Entry 3QZS (X-ray diffraction, 1.80 A resolution); this record covers chains A and C.

== Chain A ==
Molecule: Nucleosome-remodeling factor subunit BPTF
From: Homo sapiens
UniProt: Q12830 (BPTF_HUMAN); residues 65-174 here correspond to UniProt positions 2924-3033 (UniProt number = residue number + 2859)
Amino-acid sequence (115 residues; row label = number of the first residue in the row):
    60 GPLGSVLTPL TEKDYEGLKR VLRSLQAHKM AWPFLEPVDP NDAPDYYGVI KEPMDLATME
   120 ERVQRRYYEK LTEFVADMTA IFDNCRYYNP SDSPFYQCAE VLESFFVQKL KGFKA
Unresolved in the structure: 60-63
Differences from the reference sequence: expression tag (60-64); engineered mutation Ala139 (Lys2998 in Q12830)
From the paper describing this entry:
  - mutagenesis - F154A: unchanged binding to H3K4me3-modified nucleosome

== Chain C ==
Molecule: Histone H4
UniProt: P62805 (H4_HUMAN); residues 12-21 here correspond to UniProt positions 13-22 (UniProt number = residue number + 1)
Amino-acid sequence (10 residues; numbered 12 to 21; the number before each row is that of its first residue):
    12 KGGAKRHRKV
Unresolved in the structure: 12-13
Modified / non-standard residues: Lys16 (n(6)-acetyllysine; ALY)
Curated features (UniProtKB/Swiss-Prot):
  - DNA-binding region: Lys16 to Lys20
  - modified residue: Lys12 (N6-(2-hydroxyisobutyryl)lysine), Lys16 (N6-(2-hydroxyisobutyryl)lysine), Lys20 (N6,N6,N6-trimethyllysine)
  - cross-link (Glycyl lysine isopeptide (Lys-Gly)): Lys12 (interchain with G-Cter in SUMO2), Lys20 (interchain with G-Cter in SUMO2)

== Interface between chain A and chain C ==
Contacting residue pairs (21):
  Pro92(A) - Lys16(C)
  Phe93(A) - Lys16(C)
  Val97(A) - Lys16(C)
  Asp101(A) - Lys16(C)
  Ala102(A) - Lys16(C)
  Val108(A) - His18(C)
  Cys144(A) - Lys16(C)
  Arg145(A) - Arg19(C)  hydrogen bond (backbone-side chain)
  Tyr146(A) - His18(C)
  Tyr146(A) - Arg19(C)
  Tyr147(A) - Lys16(C)
  Tyr147(A) - Arg17(C)
  Tyr147(A) - His18(C)  hydrogen bond (backbone-side chain)
  Tyr147(A) - Arg19(C)  hydrogen bond (backbone-backbone)
  Asn148(A) - Lys16(C)
  Asn148(A) - Arg19(C)  hydrogen bond (backbone-side chain)
  Pro149(A) - Arg17(C)
  Pro149(A) - Arg19(C)
  Phe154(A) - Gly14(C)
  Phe154(A) - Lys16(C)
  Tyr155(A) - Arg19(C)
Interface residues without a listed pair, chain A (17 interface residues in all): Asp104, Tyr105, Pro153
Interface residues without a listed pair, chain C (6 interface residues in all): Ala15
The authors on this interface:
  - hot spots on chain A (mutagenesis) - V108A, Y147F: decreased binding to Histone H4 (chain C)
  - hot spots on chain A (mutagenesis) - D101A: decreased binding to another copy of this molecule

== Overview ==
Chain A and chain C form an interface of 17 and 6 residues respectively; the contacts include 4 hydrogen
bonds. Polar pairs include Arg145(A)-Arg19(C), Tyr147(A)-His18(C) and Asn148(A)-Arg19(C). From the paper:
V108A and Y147F of chain A reduce binding to Histone H4 (chain C); D101A of chain A reduces binding to another
copy of this molecule.
Chain A is Nucleosome-remodeling factor subunit BPTF (Homo sapiens) and chain C is Histone H4; the structure,
Crystal Structure of BPTF bromo in complex with histone H4K16ac - Form I, was determined by X-ray diffraction
together with 3QZT and 3QZV from the same study.
